7CTF - chains B and C of the 5 polymer chains in the assembly; structure by electron microscopy, 4.80 A resolution (low resolution: residue-level contacts below are approximate; hydrogen-bond / salt-bridge calls are withheld).

# Chain B
Name: Origin recognition complex subunit 2
Source organism: Homo sapiens
UniProtKB: Q13416 (ORC2_HUMAN); residue numbers follow UniProt; this construct covers 1-577
Amino-acid sequence (577 residues; row label = number of the first residue in the row):
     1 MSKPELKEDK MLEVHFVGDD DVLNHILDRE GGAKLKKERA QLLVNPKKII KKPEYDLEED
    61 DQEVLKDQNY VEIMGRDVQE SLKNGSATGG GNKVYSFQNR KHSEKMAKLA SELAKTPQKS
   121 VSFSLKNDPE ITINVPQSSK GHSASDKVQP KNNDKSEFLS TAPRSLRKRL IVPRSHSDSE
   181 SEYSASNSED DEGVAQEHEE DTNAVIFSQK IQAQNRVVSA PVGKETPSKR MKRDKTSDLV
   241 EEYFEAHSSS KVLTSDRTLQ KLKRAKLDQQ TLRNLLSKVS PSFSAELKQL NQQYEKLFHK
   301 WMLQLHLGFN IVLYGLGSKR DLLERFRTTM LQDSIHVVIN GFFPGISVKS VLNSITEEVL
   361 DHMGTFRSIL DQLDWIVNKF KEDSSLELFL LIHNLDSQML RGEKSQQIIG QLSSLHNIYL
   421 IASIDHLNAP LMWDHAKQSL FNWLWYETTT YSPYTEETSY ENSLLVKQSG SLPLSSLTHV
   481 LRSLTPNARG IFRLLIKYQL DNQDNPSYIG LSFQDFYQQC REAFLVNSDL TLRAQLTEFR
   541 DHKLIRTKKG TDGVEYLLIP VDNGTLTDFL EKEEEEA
Not modelled in the structure: 1-268, 467-470, 561, 576-577
Curated features (UniProtKB/Swiss-Prot):
  - modified residue: Thr116 (Phosphothreonine), Ser122 (Phosphoserine), Ser138 (Phosphoserine), Thr226 (Phosphothreonine), Ser248 (Phosphoserine), Ser280 (Phosphoserine)

# Chain C
Name: Origin recognition complex subunit 3
Source organism: Homo sapiens
UniProtKB: Q9UBD5 (ORC3_HUMAN); the author numbering skips numbers that UniProt does not, so the offset changes along the chain: 1-506 = UniProt 1-506; 508-712 = UniProt 507-711
Amino-acid sequence (711 residues; numbered 1 to 712; 1 number in that range is skipped by the numbering (no residue carries it; nothing is unmodelled there); the number before each row is that of its first residue):
     1 MATSSMSKGC FVFKPNSKKR KISLPIEDYF NKGKNEPEDS KLRFETYQLI WQQMKSENER
    61 LQEELNKNLF DNLIEFLQKS HSGFQKNSRD LGGQIKLREI PTAALVLGVN VTDHDLTFGS
   121 LTEALQNNVT PYVVSLQAKD CPDMKHFLQK LISQLMDCCV DIKSKEEESV HVTQRKTHYS
   181 MDSLSSWYMT VTQKTDPKML SKKRTTSSQW QSPPVVVILK DMESFATKVL QDFIIISSQH
   241 LHEFPLILIF GIATSPIIIH RLLPHAVSSL LCIELFQSLS CKEHLTTVLD KLLLTTQFPF
   301 KINEKVLQVL TNIFLYHDFS VQNFIKGLQL SLLEHFYSQP LSVLCCNLPE AKRRINFLSN
   361 NQCENIRRLP SFRRYVEKQA SEKQVALLTN ERYLKEETQL LLENLHVYHM NYFLVLRCLH
   421 KFTSSLPKYP LGRQIRELYC TCLEKNIWDS EEYASVLQLL RMLAKDELMT ILEKCFKVFK
   481 SYCENHLGST AKRIEEFLAQ FQSLDE
   508 TKEEEDASGS QPKGLQKTDL YHLQKSLLEM KELRRSKKQT KFEVLRENVV NFIDCLVREY
   568 LLPPETQPLH EVVYFSAAHA LREHLNAAPR IALHTALNNP YYYLKNEALK SEEGCIPNIA
   628 PDICIAYKLH LECSRLINLV DWSEAFATVV TAAEKMDANS ATSEEMNEII HARFIRAVSE
   688 LELLGFIKPT KQKTDHVARL TWGGC
Not modelled in the structure: 1-8, 17-26, 32-36, 86-97, 165-192, 508-547, 616-624, 665-668, 710-712
Curated features (UniProtKB/Swiss-Prot):
  - modified residue (Phosphoserine): Ser23, Ser517

# Interface between chain B and chain C
Residue-residue contacts - 66 pairs, chain B then chain C:
  Lys278(B) with Arg680(C)
  Val279(B) with Arg680(C)
  Ser282(B) with Ala627(C)
  Glu286(B) with Tyr609(C)
  Lys300(B) with Glu334(C)
  Met302(B) with Tyr29(C)
  Leu303(B) with Tyr29(C); Phe30(C); Tyr337(C)
  Leu307(B) with Tyr47(C); Leu333(C)
  Phe309(B) with Gln329(C)
  Tyr314(B) with Ala594(C); Ala595(C); Pro596(C)
  Leu316(B) with Leu600(C); Ala603(C); Leu691(C)
  Arg327(B) with Phe13(C)
  Asp333(B) with Pro15(C)
  Ser334(B) with Pro15(C)
  Ile335(B) with Phe13(C); Pro15(C)
  His336(B) with Val12(C); Phe13(C)
  Val337(B) with Val12(C)
  Val338(B) with Gly9(C); Cys10(C); Phe11(C)
  Ile339(B) with Cys10(C)
  Asn340(B) with Gly9(C); Phe11(C)
  Phe343(B) with Gly9(C)
  Ile346(B) with Gly9(C); Cys10(C)
  Ser350(B) with Cys10(C)
  Ser354(B) with Cys10(C); Val12(C)
  Glu358(B) with Lys14(C)
  Val359(B) with Lys14(C)
  Asp361(B) with Lys14(C)
  Arg367(B) with Lys145(C)
  Gln407(B) with Lys139(C)
  Asp425(B) with Leu691(C)
  His426(B) with Leu690(C); Gly692(C)
  Leu427(B) with Arg597(C); Leu691(C); Gly692(C); Phe693(C)
  His435(B) with Asp318(C)
  Ser439(B) with Thr112(C)
  Trp443(B) with Lys326(C)
  Leu444(B) with His591(C)
  Trp445(B) with Glu590(C); His591(C); Ala594(C)
  Tyr446(B) with His591(C)
  Tyr451(B) with Ala603(C); Pro607(C)
  Pro453(B) with Arg683(C); Glu687(C)
  Tyr454(B) with Glu687(C)
  Thr458(B) with Ser686(C)
  Leu465(B) with His678(C)
  Asp541(B) with Gln699(C)
Interface residues without a listed pair, chain B (60 interface residues in all): Leu275, Leu276, Ser277, Ser280, Phe283, His299, Gln304, Gly315, Gln332, Leu370, Gln411, Ala436, Asn442, Glu447, Glu457, His542
Interface residues without a listed pair, chain C (51 interface residues in all): Asn31, Phe44, Val111, Asp140, Leu330, Ala599, Leu604, Pro628, Cys631, Ala679, Thr708

# Overview
60 residues of chain B face 51 of chain C across their interface.
Chain B is Origin recognition complex subunit 2 and chain C is Origin recognition complex subunit 3, both from
Homo sapiens; the structure, Human origin recognition complex 1-5 State II, was determined by electron
microscopy (same publication as 7CTE and 7CTG).
